Entry 8ZST (X-ray diffraction, 0.80 A resolution); this record covers chain A.

# Chain A
Protein: Lysozyme C
Source organism: Gallus gallus
Notes: EC 3.2.1.17
Reference sequence: P00698 (LYSC_CHICK); residues 1-129 here correspond to UniProt positions 19-147 (UniProt number = residue number + 18)
Chain sequence (129 residues; each row starts with the number of its first residue):
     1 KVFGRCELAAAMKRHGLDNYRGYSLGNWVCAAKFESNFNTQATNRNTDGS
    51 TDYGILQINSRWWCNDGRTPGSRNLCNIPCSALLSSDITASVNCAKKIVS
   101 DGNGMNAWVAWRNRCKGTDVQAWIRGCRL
UniProt features mapped onto this chain:
  - active site: Glu35, Asp52
  - binding site (substrate): Asp101
Disulfide bonds: Cys6-Cys127, Cys30-Cys115, Cys64-Cys80, Cys76-Cys94
Metal / ion sites: Na+: Ser60, Cys64, Ser72, Arg73
Residues lining bound ligands: DO3 (10-((2R)-2-hydroxypropyl)-1,4,7,10-tetraazacyclododecane 1,4,7-triacetic acid): Trp62, Trp63, Arg73, Leu75, Asp101

# In short
Chain A binds compound DO3. The Na+ site is built by Ser60, Cys64, Ser72 and Arg73. Curated annotation
(UniProt) lists active-site residues Glu35 and Asp52 and substrate-binding residue Asp101.
Chain A is Lysozyme C (Gallus gallus); the structure, Lysozyme Crystallized with Bioassembler on Earth, was
determined by X-ray diffraction, deposited together with 8ZSU.
